6EBK - chains A and B of the 8 polymer chains in the assembly; structure by electron microscopy, 3.30 A resolution.

== Chain A ==
Protein: Voltage-gated potassium channel subunit beta-2
Organism: Rattus norvegicus
Notes: engineered mutation(s): cytosolic domain (UNP residues 37-367)
Reference sequence: P62483 (KCAB2_RAT); residues 37-367 here = UniProt positions 37-367
Chain sequence (333 residues; each row starts with the number of its first residue):
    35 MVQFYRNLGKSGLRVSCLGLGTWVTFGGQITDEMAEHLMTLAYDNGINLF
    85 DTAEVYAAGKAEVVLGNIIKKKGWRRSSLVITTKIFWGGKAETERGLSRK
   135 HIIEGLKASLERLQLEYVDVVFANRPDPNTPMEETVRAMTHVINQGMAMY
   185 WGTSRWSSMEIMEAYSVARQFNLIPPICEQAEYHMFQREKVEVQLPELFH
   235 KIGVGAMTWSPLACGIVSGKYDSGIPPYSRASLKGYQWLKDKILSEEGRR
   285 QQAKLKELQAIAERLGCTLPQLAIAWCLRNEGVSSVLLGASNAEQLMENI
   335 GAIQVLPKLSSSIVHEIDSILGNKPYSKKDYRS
Disordered / not traced: 35-36, 362-367
Construct notes: expression tag (35-36)
Small-molecule neighbours: NADP (NAP; NADP nicotinamide-adenine-dinucleotide phosphate): Gly55, Thr56, Trp57, Thr59, Gln63, Asp85, Tyr90, Lys118, Asn158, Ser188, Arg189, Gln214, Trp243, Ser244, Pro245, Leu246, Ala247, Cys248, Gly249, Ser252, Lys254, Tyr255, Tyr262, Ser263, Arg264, Pro304, Leu321, Leu322, Gly323, Ala324, Ser325, Gln329, Glu332, Asn333
UniProt features mapped onto this chain:
  - active site: Tyr90 (Proton donor/acceptor)
  - binding site (NADP(+)): Thr56, Trp57, Gln63, Asp85, Asn158, Ser188, Arg189, Gln214, Trp243, Ser244, Pro245, Leu246, Ala247, Cys248, Lys254, Tyr262, Arg264, Gly323, Ser325, Gln329 and 2 more in UniProt
  - modified residue: Ser112 (Phosphoserine), Lys124 (N6-acetyllysine)
  - mutagenesis: Tyr90 (Y90F: Abolishes enzyme activity, but has no effect on NADPH binding)

== Chain B ==
Protein: Potassium voltage-gated channel subfamily A member 2, Potassium voltage-gated channel subfamily B member 2 chimera
Organism: Rattus norvegicus
Reference sequence: chimeric construct of P63142, Q63099: residues 1-266 from P63142 (KCNA2_RAT) positions 1-266 (same numbers); residues 267-298 from Q63099 positions 278-309 (UniProt number = residue number + 11); residues 299-495 from P63142 (KCNA2_RAT) positions 303-499 (UniProt number = residue number + 4)
Chain sequence (513 residues; row label = number of the first residue in the row; numbers below 1 keep their minus sign (Met-17 is residue -17)):
   -17 MAHHHHHHHHENLYFQGSMTVATGDPVDEAAAHPGHPQDTYDPEADHECC
    33 ERVVINISGLRFETQLKTLAQFPETLLGDPKKRMRYFDPLRNEYFFDRNR
    83 PSFDAILYYYQSGGRLRRPVNVPLDIFSEEIRFYELGEEAMEMFREDEGY
   133 IKEEERPLPENEFQRQVWLLFEYPESSGPARIIAIVSVMVILISIVSFCL
   183 ETLPIFRDENEDMHGGGVTFHTYSQSTIGYQQSTSFTDPFFIVETLCIIW
   233 FSFEFLVRFFACPSKAGFFTNIMNIIDIVAIIPYYVTIFLTESNKSVLQF
   283 QNVRRVVQIFRIMRILRIFKLSRHSKGLQILGQTLKASMRELGLLIFFLF
   333 IGVILFSSAVYFAEADERDSQFPSIPDAFWWAVVSMTTVGYGDMVPTTIG
   383 GKIVGSLCAIAGVLTIALPVPVIVSNFNYFYHRETEGEEQAQYLQVTSCP
   433 KIPSSPDLKKSRSASTISKSDYMEIQEGVNNSNEDFREENLKTANCTLAN
   483 TNYVNITKMLTDV
Disordered / not traced: -17 to 30, 418-495
Construct notes: expression tag (-17 to 0); conflict His15 (Leu in P63142), Gln207 (Asn in P63142)
UniProt features mapped onto this chain:
  - glycosylation: Asn276 (N-linked (GlcNAc...) asparagine)
Reported in the primary citation:
  - contacts within the chain: Trp362-Asp375 (hydrogen bond)

== How chain A and chain B interact ==
Residue-residue contacts - 12 pairs, chain A then chain B:
  Met196(A) - Glu33(B)
  Met196(A) - Asn74(B)
  Tyr199(A) - Pro71(B)  hydrogen bond (side chain-backbone)
  Tyr199(A) - Asn74(B)
  Ser200(A) - Asn74(B)
  Arg203(A) - Pro71(B)  hydrogen bond (side chain-backbone)
  Arg203(A) - Leu72(B)
  Glu231(A) - Met66(B)
  Lys235(A) - Met66(B)
  Lys235(A) - Phe69(B)
  Lys235(A) - Pro71(B)
  Lys235(A) - Tyr76(B)
Other interface residues (no listed pair), chain A (7 interface residues in all): Ile236

== In short ==
Chain A and chain B each contribute 7 residues to their interface; the contacts include 2 hydrogen bonds.
Among the polar pairs are Tyr199(A)-Pro71(B) and Arg203(A)-Pro71(B). Bound to chain A: NADP. The paper reports
contacts within the chain involving Asp375(B) and Trp362(B).
Here chain A is Voltage-gated potassium channel subunit beta-2 and chain B is Potassium voltage-gated channel
subfamily A member 2, Potassium voltage-gated channel subfamily B member 2 chimera, both from Rattus
norvegicus. Entry 6EBK (The voltage-activated Kv1.2-2.1 paddle chimera channel in lipid nanodiscs) was
determined by electron microscopy, deposited together with 6EBL and 6EBM.
